PDB entry 8HJ1 | electron microscopy, 3.27 A resolution | chains A and B of the 5 polymer chains in the assembly

Chain A:
Molecule: Guanine nucleotide-binding protein G(s) subunit alpha isoforms short
Organism: Homo sapiens
Reference sequence: P63092 (GNAS2_HUMAN); residue numbers follow UniProt; this construct covers 5-63, 204-394
Amino-acid sequence (259 residues; row label = number of the first residue in the row; note: 131 numbers in that range are skipped by the numbering (no residue carries them; nothing is unmodelled there)):
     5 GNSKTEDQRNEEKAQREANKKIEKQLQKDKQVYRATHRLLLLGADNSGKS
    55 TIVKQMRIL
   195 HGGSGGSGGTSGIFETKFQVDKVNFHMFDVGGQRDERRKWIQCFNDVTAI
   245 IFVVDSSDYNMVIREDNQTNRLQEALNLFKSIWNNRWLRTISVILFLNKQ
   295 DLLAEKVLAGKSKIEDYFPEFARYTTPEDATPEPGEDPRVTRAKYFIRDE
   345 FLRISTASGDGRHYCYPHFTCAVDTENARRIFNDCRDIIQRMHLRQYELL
Disordered / not traced: 5-8, 195-200, 255-264
Sequence notes: engineered mutation Asp-49 (Gly in P63092), Asn-50 (Glu in P63092), Asp-249 (Ala in P63092), Asp-252 (Ser in P63092), Ala-372 (Ile in P63092), Ile-375 (Val in P63092); linker (196-203)

Chain B:
Molecule: Guanine nucleotide-binding protein G(I)/G(S)/G(T) subunit beta-1
Organism: Homo sapiens
Reference sequence: P62873 (GBB1_HUMAN); residues 1-340 here = UniProt positions 1-340
Amino-acid sequence (340 residues; row label = number of the first residue in the row):
     1 MSELDQLRQEAEQLKNQIRDARKACADATLSQITNNIDPVGRIQMRTRRT
    51 LRGHLAKIYAMHWGTDSRLLVSASQDGKLIIWDSYTTNKVHAIPLRSSWV
   101 MTCAYAPSGNYVACGGLDNICSIYNLKTREGNVRVSRELAGHTGYLSCCR
   151 FLDDNQIVTSSGDTTCALWDIETGQQTTTFTGHTGDVMSLSLAPDTRLFV
   201 SGACDASAKLWDVREGMCRQTFTGHESDINAICFFPNGNAFATGSDDATC
   251 RLFDLRADQELMTYSHDNIICGITSVSFSKSGRLLLAGYDDFNCNVWDAL
   301 KADRAGVLAGHDNRVSCLGVTDDGMAVATGSWDSFLKIWN
Disordered / not traced: 1-2
Curated features (UniProtKB/Swiss-Prot):
  - modified residue: Ser-2 (N-acetylserine), His-266 (Phosphohistidine)

How chain A and chain B interact:
Contacting residue pairs (56; chain A residue first):
  Glu-16(A) / Thr-86(B)
  Gln-19(A) / Arg-68(B)
  Gln-19(A) / Asp-83(B)
  Gln-19(A) / Thr-86(B)  hydrogen bond
  Gln-19(A) / Asn-88(B)  hydrogen bond
  Asn-23(A) / Thr-87(B)
  Asn-23(A) / Asn-88(B)  hydrogen bond
  Asn-23(A) / Lys-89(B)
  Ile-26(A) / Lys-89(B)
  Ile-26(A) / Ala-92(B)  hydrophobic
  Glu-27(A) / Lys-89(B)  salt bridge
  Leu-30(A) / Gly-53(B)
  Leu-30(A) / Ile-80(B)  hydrophobic
  Leu-30(A) / Lys-89(B)
  Asp-33(A) / Leu-55(B)
  Asp-33(A) / Lys-78(B)  salt bridge
  Lys-34(A) / Leu-55(B)
  Tyr-37(A) / Leu-55(B)  hydrophobic
  Tyr-37(A) / Ala-56(B)
  Ser-205(A) / Asp-118(B)
  Gly-206(A) / Leu-117(B)
  Gly-206(A) / Asp-118(B)
  Gly-206(A) / Asn-119(B)
  Ile-207(A) / Trp-99(B)
  Ile-207(A) / Leu-117(B)  hydrophobic
  Ile-207(A) / Asp-118(B)
  Phe-222(A) / Trp-99(B)
  Gly-226(A) / Thr-143(B)
  Gln-227(A) / Leu-117(B)  hydrogen bond (side chain-backbone)
  Gln-227(A) / Asn-119(B)
  Gln-227(A) / Tyr-145(B)
  Arg-228(A) / Gly-162(B)
  Arg-228(A) / Asp-163(B)
  Arg-228(A) / Thr-164(B)
  Arg-228(A) / Gly-185(B)
  Glu-230(A) / Asp-186(B)
  Arg-232(A) / Asp-186(B)  salt bridge
  Arg-232(A) / Cys-204(B)  hydrogen bond
  Arg-232(A) / Asp-228(B)
  Lys-233(A) / Tyr-145(B)
  Lys-233(A) / Met-188(B)
  Lys-233(A) / Asp-228(B)  salt bridge
  Lys-233(A) / Asn-230(B)
  Gln-236(A) / Tyr-59(B)
  Gln-236(A) / Arg-314(B)
  Gln-236(A) / Trp-332(B)
  Cys-237(A) / Lys-57(B)
  Cys-237(A) / Tyr-59(B)
  Cys-237(A) / Trp-99(B)
  Cys-237(A) / Met-101(B)  hydrophobic
  Phe-238(A) / Trp-99(B)  hydrophobic
  Asn-239(A) / Trp-332(B)
  Asp-240(A) / Lys-57(B)  salt bridge
  Arg-280(A) / Cys-271(B)
  Trp-281(A) / Asp-290(B)
  Trp-281(A) / Arg-314(B)
Interface residues without a listed pair, chain A (30 interface residues in all): Gln-29, Glu-209, Val-224, Trp-234
Interface residues without a listed pair, chain B (41 interface residues in all): Arg-52, Gln-75, Asp-76, Gly-144, Thr-184, Ile-270, Phe-292

Summary:
30 residues of chain A and 41 residues of chain B are in contact; the contacts include 5 hydrogen bonds and 5
salt bridges. Polar pairs include Glu-27(A)/Lys-89(B), Asp-33(A)/Lys-78(B) and Arg-232(A)/Asp-186(B).
Chain A is Guanine nucleotide-binding protein G(s) subunit alpha isoforms short and chain B is Guanine
nucleotide-binding protein G(I)/G(S)/G(T) subunit beta-1, both from Homo sapiens; the structure, GPR21(wt) and
Gs complex, was determined by electron microscopy, deposited together with 8HIX, 8HJ0 and 8HJ2.
